Entry 3MXA (X-ray diffraction, 2.30 A resolution); this record covers chains A and D of the 5 polymer chains in the assembly.

== Chain A ==
Molecule: scV3V2(G19S)
Source organism: Chlamydomonas reinhardtii
Notes: engineered mutation(s): G19S
Chain sequence (362 residues; numbered 0 to 362; 1 number in that range is skipped by the numbering (no residue carries it; nothing is unmodelled there); the number before each row is that of its first residue; numbering starts at 0):
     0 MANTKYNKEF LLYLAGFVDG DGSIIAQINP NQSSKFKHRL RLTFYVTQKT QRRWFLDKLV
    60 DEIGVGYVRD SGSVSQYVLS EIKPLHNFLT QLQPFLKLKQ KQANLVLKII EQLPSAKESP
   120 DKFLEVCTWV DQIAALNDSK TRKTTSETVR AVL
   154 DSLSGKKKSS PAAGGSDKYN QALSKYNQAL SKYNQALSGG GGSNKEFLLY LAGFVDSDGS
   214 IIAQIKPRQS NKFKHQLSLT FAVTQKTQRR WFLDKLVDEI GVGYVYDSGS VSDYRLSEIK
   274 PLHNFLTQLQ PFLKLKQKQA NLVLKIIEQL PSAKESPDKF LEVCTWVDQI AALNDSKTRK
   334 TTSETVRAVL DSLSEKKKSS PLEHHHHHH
Unresolved in the structure: 0-1, 154-195, 346-362

== Chain D ==
Molecule: 10-nt DNA strand
Sequence (10 nucleotides; numbered 515 to 524; the number before each row is that of its first residue):
   515 CTCAGCCAGA

== Interface between chain A and chain D ==
Contacting residue pairs - 33 pairs, chain A then chain D:
  Gly-19(A) / DC515(D)  phosphate contact
  Asp-20(A) / DC515(D)  phosphate contact
  Gly-21(A) / DC515(D)  sugar contact
  Gly-21(A) / DT516(D)  phosphate contact
  Ser-22(A) / DC515(D)  sugar contact
  Ser-22(A) / DT516(D)  hydrogen bond to the phosphate
  Ile-24(A) / DT516(D)  base contact
  Ile-24(A) / DC517(D)  phosphate contact
  Gln-26(A) / DC517(D)  sugar contact
  Gln-26(A) / DA518(D)  base contact
  Pro-29(A) / DG519(D)  phosphate contact
  Arg-40(A) / DG519(D)  base contact
  Tyr-44(A) / DT516(D)  base contact
  Tyr-44(A) / DC517(D)  hydrogen bond to the base
  Thr-46(A) / DC515(D)  base contact
  Gln-75(A) / DC515(D)  base contact
  Gln-75(A) / DT516(D)  hydrogen bond to the base
  Lys-98(A) / DT516(D)  salt bridge to the phosphate
  Ala-133(A) / DC517(D)  phosphate contact
  Asn-136(A) / DT516(D)  phosphate contact
  Asn-136(A) / DC517(D)  hydrogen bond to the phosphate
  Asp-137(A) / DT516(D)  hydrogen bond to the phosphate
  Ser-138(A) / DT516(D)  phosphate contact
  Ser-138(A) / DC517(D)  hydrogen bond to the phosphate
  Thr-140(A) / DC517(D)  sugar contact
  Thr-140(A) / DA518(D)  sugar contact
  Arg-141(A) / DC517(D)  phosphate contact
  Arg-141(A) / DA518(D)  phosphate contact
  Lys-142(A) / DC517(D)  phosphate contact
  Lys-142(A) / DA518(D)  hydrogen bond to the phosphate
  Lys-142(A) / DG519(D)  salt bridge to the phosphate
  Thr-143(A) / DA518(D)  hydrogen bond to the phosphate
  Asp-211(A) / DC515(D)  phosphate contact
Interface residues without a listed pair, chain A (24 interface residues in all): Ile-23, Arg-38, Arg-68
Interface residues without a listed pair, chain D (6 interface residues in all): DC520

== Summary ==
The interface between chain A and chain D involves 24 residues on one side and 6 on the other; the contacts
include 8 hydrogen bonds and 2 salt bridges. Polar contacts include Tyr-44(A)/DC517(D), Gln-75(A)/DT516(D) and
Ser-22(A)/DT516(D).
Chain A is scV3V2(G19S) (Chlamydomonas reinhardtii) and chain D is a 10-nt DNA strand; the structure,
Molecular basis of engineered meganuclease targeting of the endogenous human RAG1 locus, was determined by
X-ray diffraction together with 3MX9, 3MXB and 2XE0 from the same study.
